PDB entry 3HRZ | X-ray diffraction, 2.20 A resolution | chains B and C of the 4 polymer chains in the assembly

# Chain B
Name: Cobra venom factor
From: Naja kaouthia
UniProtKB: Q91132 (CO3_NAJKA); residues 711-962 here correspond to UniProt positions 733-984 (UniProt number = residue number + 22)
Chain sequence (252 residues; each row starts with the number of its first residue):
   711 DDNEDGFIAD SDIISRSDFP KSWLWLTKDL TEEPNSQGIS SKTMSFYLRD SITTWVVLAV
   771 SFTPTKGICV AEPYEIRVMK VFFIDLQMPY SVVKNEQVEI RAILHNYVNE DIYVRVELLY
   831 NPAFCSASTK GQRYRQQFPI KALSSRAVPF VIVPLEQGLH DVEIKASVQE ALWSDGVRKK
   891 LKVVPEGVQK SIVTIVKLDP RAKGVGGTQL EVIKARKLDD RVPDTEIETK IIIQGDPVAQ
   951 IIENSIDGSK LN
Not modelled in the structure: 711-714, 948-962
Swiss-Prot annotation at these positions:
  - region: Glu714 to Ser725 (Factor B binding site)

# Chain C
Name: Cobra venom factor
From: Naja kaouthia
UniProtKB: Q91132 (CO3_NAJKA); residues 1242-1620 here correspond to UniProt positions 1264-1642 (UniProt number = residue number + 22)
Chain sequence (379 residues; numbered 1242 to 1620; the number before each row is that of its first residue):
  1242 EIQMPTHKDL NLDITIELPD REVPIRYRIN YENALLARTV ETKLNQDITV TASGDGKATM
  1302 TILTFYNAQL QEKANVCNKF HLNVSVENIH LNAMGAKGAL MLKICTRYLG EVDSTMTIID
  1362 ISMLTGFLPD AEDLTRLSKG VDRYISRYEV DNNMAQKVAV IIYLNKVSHS EDECLHFKIL
  1422 KHFEVGFIQP GSVKVYSYYN LDEKCTKFYH PDKGTGLLNK ICIGNVCRCA GETCSSLNHQ
  1482 ERIDVPLQIE KACETNVDYV YKTKLLRIEE QDGNDIYVMD VLEVIKQGTD ENPRAKTHQY
  1542 ISQRKCQEAL NLKVNDDYLI WGSRSDLLPT KDKISYIITK NTWIERWPHE DECQEEEFQK
  1602 LCDDFAQFSY TLTEFGCPT
Not modelled in the structure: 1242-1249, 1312-1316, 1334-1337
Disulfide bonds: Cys1318-Cys1446, Cys1346-Cys1415, Cys1463-Cys1468, Cys1475-Cys1547, Cys1494-Cys1618, Cys1594-Cys1603
Covalent attachments: N-acetylglucosamine (NAG) linked to Asn1324
Metal / ion sites: K+: Tyr1439 (shared with 3 residues of chain A); Mg2+: Thr1620 (shared with 3 residues of chain D)
Swiss-Prot annotation at these positions:
  - glycosylation: Asn1324 (N-linked (GlcNAc...) asparagine)
What the authors report for this chain:
  - Mg2+ coordination: Thr1620

# Interface between chain B and chain C
Cross-chain cystine bridges: Cys835(B)-Cys1470(C)
Residue-residue contacts (170; chain B residue first):
  Lys804(B) with Asn1466(C)
  Asn805(B) with Lys1461(C); Asn1466(C), hydrogen bond (side chain-backbone); Cys1468(C)
  Gln807(B) with Phe1449(C); Gly1457(C), hydrogen bond (side chain-backbone); Leu1458(C); Leu1459(C), hydrogen bond (side chain-backbone)
  Val808(B) with Phe1449(C), hydrophobic
  Glu809(B) with Ser1363(C), hydrogen bond; Ser1433(C), hydrogen bond
  Arg811(B) with Asp1361(C), salt bridge; Ser1363(C); Ala1400(C); Lys1435(C)
  Cys835(B) with Leu1459(C); Asn1460(C); Cys1470(C), disulfide
  Ser836(B) with Leu1459(C)
  Ala837(B) with Phe1428(C), hydrophobic
  Thr839(B) with Lys1581(C)
  Tyr844(B) with Thr1366(C), hydrogen bond; Phe1428(C), hydrogen bond (side chain-backbone); Gln1430(C)
  Arg845(B) with Val1426(C)
  Gln846(B) with Thr1366(C); Phe1424(C)
  Gln847(B) with Phe1424(C)
  Phe848(B) with Phe1424(C), hydrophobic
  Arg856(B) with Gln1397(C), hydrogen bond; Val1399(C)
  Ala857(B) with Val1399(C); Ala1400(C), hydrophobic
  Pro859(B) with Val1399(C); Gln1430(C)
  Phe860(B) with Gln1430(C)
  Val861(B) with Gln1430(C); Pro1431(C); Leu1459(C)
  Leu865(B) with Cys1468(C), hydrophobic; Cys1470(C)
  Pro895(B) with Asn1308(C)
  Glu896(B) with Asn1308(C)
  Gly897(B) with Ala1309(C)
  Val898(B) with Tyr1307(C); Asn1308(C); Ala1309(C), hydrogen bond (backbone-backbone); Leu1311(C), hydrophobic
  Gln899(B) with Tyr1307(C); Asn1308(C)
  Lys900(B) with Thr1305(C); Phe1306(C); Tyr1307(C), hydrogen bond (backbone-backbone); Ala1309(C)
  Ser901(B) with Thr1305(C); Phe1306(C)
  Ile902(B) with Ile1303(C); Leu1304(C); Thr1305(C), hydrogen bond (backbone-backbone)
  Val903(B) with Ile1303(C); Leu1304(C), hydrophobic
  Thr904(B) with Met1301(C); Thr1302(C); Ile1303(C), hydrogen bond (backbone-backbone)
  Ile905(B) with Thr1300(C); Met1301(C); Thr1302(C)
  Val906(B) with Thr1300(C); Met1301(C), hydrogen bond (backbone-backbone); Ile1303(C), hydrophobic
  Lys907(B) with Ala1299(C); Thr1300(C), hydrogen bond
  Leu908(B) with Ile1255(C), hydrophobic; Lys1298(C); Ala1299(C), hydrogen bond (backbone-backbone)
  Asp909(B) with Lys1298(C)
  Pro910(B) with Leu1253(C), hydrophobic; Ala1293(C); Gly1295(C); Gly1297(C)
  Gly917(B) with Ala1293(C); Ser1294(C); Gly1295(C), hydrogen bond (backbone-backbone)
  Thr918(B) with Ala1293(C); Ser1294(C), hydrogen bond
  Gln919(B) with Val1291(C); Thr1292(C); Ala1293(C), hydrogen bond (backbone-backbone)
  Leu920(B) with Thr1290(C); Val1291(C); Thr1292(C)
  Glu921(B) with Ile1289(C); Thr1290(C); Val1291(C), hydrogen bond (backbone-backbone)
  Val922(B) with Ile1289(C); Thr1290(C)
  Ile923(B) with Gln1287(C); Asp1288(C); Ile1289(C), hydrogen bond (backbone-backbone); Val1291(C), hydrophobic
  Lys924(B) with Asp1288(C)
  Ala925(B) with Asn1286(C); Gln1287(C); Asp1288(C), hydrogen bond (backbone-side chain)
  Arg926(B) with Asn1286(C), hydrogen bond (backbone-side chain); Gln1287(C), hydrogen bond (side chain-backbone); Ile1289(C); Thr1305(C), hydrogen bond
  Leu928(B) with Asn1286(C); Tyr1307(C), hydrophobic
  Asp930(B) with Tyr1307(C), hydrogen bond; Ala1309(C); Gln1310(C), hydrogen bond (backbone-backbone)
  Arg931(B) with Tyr1307(C); Asn1308(C)
  Val932(B) with Asn1308(C), hydrogen bond (backbone-backbone); Ala1309(C); Gln1310(C); Asn1466(C)
  Pro933(B) with Gln1310(C); Asn1466(C)
  Thr935(B) with Asn1308(C)
  Ile937(B) with Lys1284(C); Phe1306(C); Tyr1307(C), hydrophobic
  Glu938(B) with Glu1282(C); Thr1283(C); Leu1304(C); Thr1305(C); Phe1306(C), hydrogen bond (backbone-backbone)
  Thr939(B) with Val1281(C); Glu1282(C); Thr1283(C), hydrogen bond (backbone-backbone); Leu1285(C), hydrogen bond (side chain-backbone); Ile1303(C); Leu1304(C); Thr1305(C)
  Lys940(B) with Val1281(C); Glu1282(C), salt bridge; Thr1302(C); Ile1303(C); Leu1304(C), hydrogen bond (backbone-backbone)
  Ile941(B) with Leu1259(C), hydrophobic; Arg1279(C); Thr1280(C); Val1281(C), hydrogen bond (backbone-backbone); Ile1289(C), hydrophobic; Met1301(C), hydrophobic; Thr1302(C)
  Ile942(B) with Arg1279(C); Thr1280(C); Thr1300(C); Met1301(C); Thr1302(C), hydrogen bond (backbone-backbone); Leu1304(C), hydrophobic
  Ile943(B) with Tyr1268(C), hydrophobic; Ile1270(C), hydrophobic; Ala1278(C); Arg1279(C), hydrogen bond (backbone-backbone); Thr1300(C); Met1301(C), hydrophobic
  Gln944(B) with Ala1278(C); Ala1299(C); Thr1300(C), hydrogen bond (backbone-backbone)
  Gly945(B) with Ala1275(C); Lys1298(C); Ala1299(C)
  Asp946(B) with Leu1251(C); Lys1298(C), hydrogen bond (backbone-backbone); Thr1300(C)
Interface residues without a listed pair, chain B (68 interface residues in all): Glu806, Pro849, Val863, Arg911, Glu936
Interface residues without a listed pair, chain C (72 interface residues in all): Ile1257, Leu1277, Val1317, Met1364, Leu1369, Ile1402, His1423, Ile1429, Arg1469

# In short
Chain B and chain C form an interface of 68 and 72 residues respectively; the contacts include 1 disulfide
bond, 36 hydrogen bonds and 2 salt bridges. Polar pairs include Arg811(B)-Asp1361(C), Lys940(B)-Glu1282(C) and
Asn805(B)-Asn1466(C). N-acetylglucosamine is covalently linked to Asn1324(C). The paper reports Mg2+
coordination by Thr1620(C).
Here chain B is Cobra venom factor and chain C is Cobra venom factor, both from Naja kaouthia. Entry 3HRZ
(Cobra Venom Factor (CVF) in complex with human factor B) was determined by X-ray diffraction together with
3HS0 from the same study.
